6BTM - chains B and D of the 6 polymer chains in the assembly; structure by electron microscopy, 3.40 A resolution.

[Chain B]
Molecule: Alternative Complex III subunit B
Source organism: Flavobacterium johnsoniae UW101
Reference sequence: A5FJF2 (A5FJF2_FLAJ1); residues 2-950 here correspond to UniProt positions 70-1018 (UniProt number = residue number + 68)
Amino-acid sequence (949 residues; numbered 2 to 950; the number before each row is that of its first residue):
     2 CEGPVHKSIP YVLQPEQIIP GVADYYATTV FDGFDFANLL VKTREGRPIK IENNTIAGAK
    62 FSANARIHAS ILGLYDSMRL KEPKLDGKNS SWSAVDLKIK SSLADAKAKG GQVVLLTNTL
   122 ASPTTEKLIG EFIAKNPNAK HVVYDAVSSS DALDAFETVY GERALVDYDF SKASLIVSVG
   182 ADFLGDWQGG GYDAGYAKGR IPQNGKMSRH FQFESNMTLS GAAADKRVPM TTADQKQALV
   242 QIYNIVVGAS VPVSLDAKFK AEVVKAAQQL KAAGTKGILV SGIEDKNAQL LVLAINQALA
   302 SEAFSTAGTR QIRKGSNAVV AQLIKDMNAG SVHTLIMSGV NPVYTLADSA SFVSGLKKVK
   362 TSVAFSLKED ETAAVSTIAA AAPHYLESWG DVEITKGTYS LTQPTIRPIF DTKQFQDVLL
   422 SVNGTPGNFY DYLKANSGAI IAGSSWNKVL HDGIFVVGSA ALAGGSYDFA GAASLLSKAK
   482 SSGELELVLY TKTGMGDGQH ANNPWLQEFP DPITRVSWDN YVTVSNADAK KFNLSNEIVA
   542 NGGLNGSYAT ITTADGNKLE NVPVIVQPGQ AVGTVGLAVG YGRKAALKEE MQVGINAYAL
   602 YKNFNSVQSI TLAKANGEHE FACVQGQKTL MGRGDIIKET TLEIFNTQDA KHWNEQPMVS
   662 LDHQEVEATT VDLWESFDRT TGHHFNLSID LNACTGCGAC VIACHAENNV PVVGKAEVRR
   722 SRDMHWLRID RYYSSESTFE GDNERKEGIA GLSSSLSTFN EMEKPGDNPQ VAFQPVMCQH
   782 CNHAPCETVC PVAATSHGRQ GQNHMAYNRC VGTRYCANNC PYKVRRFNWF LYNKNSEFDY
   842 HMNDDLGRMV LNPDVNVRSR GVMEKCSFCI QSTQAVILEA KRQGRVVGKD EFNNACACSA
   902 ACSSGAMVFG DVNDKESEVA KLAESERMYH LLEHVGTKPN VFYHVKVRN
Disulfide bonds: Cys-701/Cys-903, Cys-870/Cys-897
Covalently attached groups: decanoic acid (DKA) linked to Cys-2; (2S)-3-hydroxypropane-1,2-diyl ditetradecanoate (FAW) linked to Cys-2
Ion coordination: 4Fe-4S cluster Fe: Cys-779, Cys-782, Cys-787, Cys-821; 3Fe-4S cluster Fe: Cys-791, Cys-811, Cys-817
Residues lining bound ligands:
  - 3Fe-4S cluster (F3S): Cys-791, Pro-792, Val-793, Ala-795, Thr-796, Met-806, Arg-810, Cys-811, Val-812, Gly-813, Thr-814, Arg-815, Tyr-816, Cys-817, Met-864
  - heme c (HEC): Ala-794, Asn-809, Arg-810
  - 4Fe-4S cluster (SF4): Cys-779, Gln-780, His-781, Cys-782, Ala-785, Pro-786, Cys-787, Asn-804, Cys-821, Pro-822, Tyr-823, Val-825, Arg-826, Lys-866

[Chain D]
Molecule: Alternative Complex III subunit D
Source organism: Flavobacterium johnsoniae UW101
Reference sequence: A5FJF4 (A5FJF4_FLAJ1); numbering as in UniProt (aligned over 1-174)
Amino-acid sequence (174 residues; row label = number of the first residue in the row):
     1 MSNKVIYAIY NDDDVLMNAV KKTRAAHHHI EEVFTPFPVH GLDKAMGLAP TRLAICAFLY
    61 GCVGISVATT MMSYIMIHDW PQDIGGKPSF SFIQNMPSFV PIMFEMTVFF AAHLMVITFY
   121 MRSRLWPFKQ AENPDVRTTD DHFLIEVAVN DNEAELVSFF EGTGAVEVKV IEKN
Disordered / not traced: 1, 174

[Chain B / chain D interface]
Pairs across the interface (20; chain B residue first):
  Trp-675(B) with Gly-86(D); Lys-87(D); Pro-88(D)
  Glu-676(B) with Phe-90(D); Gln-94(D), hydrogen bond
  Ser-677(B) with Phe-90(D)
  Phe-678(B) with Asp-83(D); Lys-87(D); Phe-90(D), hydrophobic
  Arg-680(B) with Asp-83(D), salt bridge
  Asn-783(B) with Gly-85(D); Gly-86(D)
  His-784(B) with Gly-86(D)
  Glu-788(B) with Ile-84(D); Gly-85(D)
  Thr-789(B) with Ile-84(D); Gly-85(D); Lys-87(D)
  Ser-797(B) with Asp-83(D)
  His-798(B) with Asp-83(D)
Other interface residues (no listed pair), chain B (13 interface residues in all): Ala-785, Thr-796
Other interface residues (no listed pair), chain D (10 interface residues in all): Gln-82, Ser-89

[In short]
13 residues of chain B face 10 of chain D across their interface; the contacts include 1 hydrogen bond and 1
salt bridge. Polar contacts include Arg-680(B)/Asp-83(D) and Glu-676(B)/Gln-94(D). Bound to chain B: heme c,
3Fe-4S cluster and 4Fe-4S cluster.
Here chain B is Alternative Complex III subunit B and chain D is Alternative Complex III subunit D, both from
Flavobacterium johnsoniae UW101. Entry 6BTM (Structure of Alternative Complex III from Flavobacterium
johnsoniae (Wild Type)) was determined by electron microscopy.
